Entry 6P1M (X-ray diffraction, 1.65 A resolution); this record covers chains A and D of the 4 polymer chains in the assembly.

== Chain A ==
Protein: DNA-directed DNA/RNA polymerase mu
Organism: Homo sapiens
Notes: EC 2.7.7.7
Reference sequence: Q9NP87 (DPOLM_HUMAN); numbering as in UniProt; present here: 134-397, 410-494
Chain sequence (354 residues; row label = number of the first residue in the row; note: 12 numbers in that range are skipped by the numbering (no residue carries them; nothing is unmodelled there)):
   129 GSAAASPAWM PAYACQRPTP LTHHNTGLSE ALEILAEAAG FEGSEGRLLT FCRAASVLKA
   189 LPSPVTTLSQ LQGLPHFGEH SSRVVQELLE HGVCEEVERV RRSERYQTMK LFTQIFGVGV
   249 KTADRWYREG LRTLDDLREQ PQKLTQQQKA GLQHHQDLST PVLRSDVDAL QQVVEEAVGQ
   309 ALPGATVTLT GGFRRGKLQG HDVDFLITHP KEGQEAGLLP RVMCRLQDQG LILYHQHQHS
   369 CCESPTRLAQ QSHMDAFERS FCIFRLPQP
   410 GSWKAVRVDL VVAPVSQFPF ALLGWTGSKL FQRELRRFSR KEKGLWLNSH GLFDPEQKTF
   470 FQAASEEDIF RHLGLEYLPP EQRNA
Unresolved in the structure: 129-137, 365-384
Construct notes: expression tag (129-133); linker (410)
Ion coordination: K+: Thr241, Ile243, Val246 (shared with 1 residue of chain P)
Ligand contacts: carbon dioxide (CO2): Leu149, Lys325, Leu326, Gln327
Swiss-Prot annotation at these positions:
  - region: Arg323 to Asp332 (Involved in ssDNA binding)
  - binding site (Mg(2+)): Asp330, Asp332, Asp418
  - site: Gly433 (Responsible for the low discrimination between dNTP and rNTP)

== Chain D ==
Molecule: 4-nt DNA strand
Sequence (4 nucleotides; row label = number of the first residue in the row):
     1 GCCG

== Chain A / chain D interface ==
Pairs across the interface (15; chain A residue first):
  Ala140(A) - DG4(D)  phosphate contact
  Gly174(A) - DG1(D)  hydrogen bond to the base
  Arg175(A) - DG1(D)  salt bridge to the phosphate
  Thr178(A) - DG1(D)  hydrogen bond to the base
  Thr178(A) - DC2(D)  sugar contact
  Phe179(A) - DG1(D)  sugar contact
  Pro203(A) - DC3(D)  phosphate contact
  His204(A) - DC2(D)  sugar contact
  His204(A) - DC3(D)  hydrogen bond to the phosphate
  Gly206(A) - DC2(D)  hydrogen bond to the phosphate
  Glu207(A) - DC2(D)  hydrogen bond to the phosphate
  His208(A) - DG1(D)  salt bridge to the phosphate
  His208(A) - DC2(D)  hydrogen bond to the phosphate
  Ser209(A) - DG1(D)  phosphate contact
  Ser209(A) - DC2(D)  hydrogen bond to the phosphate
Also at the interface, not in a pair above, chain A (14 interface residues in all): Arg181, Leu202, Phe205

== Summary ==
The interface between chain A and chain D involves 14 residues on one side and 4 on the other; the contacts
include 7 hydrogen bonds and 2 salt bridges. Polar contacts include Gly174(A)-DG1(D), Thr178(A)-DG1(D) and
His204(A)-DC3(D). Ligands of chain A: carbon dioxide.
Here chain A is DNA-directed DNA/RNA polymerase mu (Homo sapiens) and chain D is a 4-nt DNA strand. Entry 6P1M
(Binary complex of human DNA Polymerase Mu with 1-nt gapped substrate containing template 8OG) was determined
by X-ray diffraction, deposited together with 6P1N, 6P1O, 6P1P, 6P1Q, 6P1R, 6P1S and 4 further entries.
